Entry 6YRQ (X-ray diffraction, 1.90 A resolution); this record covers chains A and F of the 8 polymer chains in the assembly.

[Chain A]
Protein: Envelope polyprotein
From: Andes orthohantavirus
UniProtKB: Q9E006 (Q9E006_9VIRU); numbering as in UniProt (aligned over 375-484)
Amino-acid sequence (149 residues; each row starts with the number of its first residue):
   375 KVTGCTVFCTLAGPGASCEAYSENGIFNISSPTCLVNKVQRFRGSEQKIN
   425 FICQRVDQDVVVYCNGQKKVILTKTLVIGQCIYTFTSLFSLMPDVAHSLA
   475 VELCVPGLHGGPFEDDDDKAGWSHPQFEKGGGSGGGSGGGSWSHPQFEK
Unresolved in the structure: 375-378, 414-418, 483-523
Sequence notes: expression tag (485-523)
UniProt features mapped onto this chain:
  - glycosylation: Asn-402 (N-linked (GlcNAc...) asparagine)
Disulfides: Cys-379/Cys-438, Cys-383/Cys-392, Cys-408/Cys-427, Cys-455/Cys-478
Glycans and other covalent adducts: N-acetylglucosamine (NAG) linked to Asn-402
From the paper describing this entry:
  - post-translational modification sites: Asn-402

[Chain F]
Molecule: 5-nt RNA strand
From: Drosophila melanogaster
Sequence (5 nucleotides; row label = number of the first residue in the row; numbering starts at 0):
     0 AUUUA
Unresolved in the structure: 0

[How chain A and chain F interact]
Contacting residue pairs - 20 pairs, chain A then chain F:
  Thr-380(A) / U3(F)  phosphate contact
  Val-381(A) / U2(F)  hydrogen bond to the sugar
  Val-381(A) / U3(F)  hydrogen bond to the phosphate
  Phe-382(A) / U2(F)  base contact
  Cys-383(A) / U2(F)  hydrogen bond to the base
  Gln-441(A) / A4(F)  phosphate contact
  Lys-443(A) / U3(F)  salt bridge to the phosphate
  Lys-443(A) / A4(F)  salt bridge to the phosphate
  Val-444(A) / U3(F)  hydrogen bond to the base
  Ile-445(A) / U2(F)  base contact
  Ile-445(A) / U3(F)  base contact
  Leu-446(A) / U3(F)  hydrogen bond to the base
  Thr-449(A) / U2(F)  base contact
  Thr-449(A) / U3(F)  hydrogen bond to the base
  Leu-450(A) / U2(F)  base contact
  Ile-452(A) / U1(F)  sugar contact
  Gly-453(A) / U2(F)  base contact
  Ile-456(A) / U1(F)  sugar contact
  Val-475(A) / U1(F)  base contact
  Val-479(A) / U1(F)  base contact
Also at the interface, not in a pair above, chain A (17 interface residues in all): Cys-379

[Summary]
17 residues of chain A face 4 of chain F across their interface, with 6 hydrogen bonds and 2 salt bridges.
Polar pairs include Cys-383(A)/U2(F), Val-444(A)/U3(F) and Leu-446(A)/U3(F). Covalently linked
N-acetylglucosamine: at Asn-402(A). The paper reports a modification site at Asn-402(A).
Here chain A is Envelope polyprotein (Andes orthohantavirus) and chain F is a 5-nt RNA strand (Drosophila
melanogaster). Entry 6YRQ (Crystal structure of the tetramerization domain of the glycoprotein Gn (Andes
virus) at pH 4.6) was determined by X-ray diffraction, deposited together with 6YRB.
